Entry 6HJN (electron microscopy, 3.30 A resolution); this record covers chains A and C of the 6 polymer chains in the assembly.

# Chain A (and C)
Protein: Hemagglutinin
From: Influenza A virus (strain A/Duck/Alberta/35/1976 H1N1)
Notes: chain C of this document is another copy of the same molecule, construct and numbering; everything in this record applies to it too
UniProtKB: Q9WCE0 (Q9WCE0_I76A4); the construct lacks a stretch of the UniProt sequence and is renumbered around it, so the offset changes along the chain: 5-42 = UniProt 18-55; 44-49 = UniProt 56-61; 50-133 = UniProt 63-146; 134-326 = UniProt 148-340
Amino-acid sequence (323 residues; row label = number of the first residue in the row; note: 1 number in that range is skipped by the numbering (no residue carries it; nothing is unmodelled there)):
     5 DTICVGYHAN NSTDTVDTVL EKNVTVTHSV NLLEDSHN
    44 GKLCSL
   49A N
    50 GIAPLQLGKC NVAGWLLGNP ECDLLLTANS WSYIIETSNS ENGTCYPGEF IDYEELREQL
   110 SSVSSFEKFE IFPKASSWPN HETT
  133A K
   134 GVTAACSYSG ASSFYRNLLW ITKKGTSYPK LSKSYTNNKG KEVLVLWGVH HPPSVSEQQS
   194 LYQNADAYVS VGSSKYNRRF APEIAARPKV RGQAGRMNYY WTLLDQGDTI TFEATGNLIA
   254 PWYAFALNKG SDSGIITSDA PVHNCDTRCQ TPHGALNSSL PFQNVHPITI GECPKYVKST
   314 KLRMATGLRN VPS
Cystine bridges: Cys-47/Cys-278, Cys-59/Cys-71, Cys-94/Cys-139, Cys-282/Cys-306
Covalent attachments: N-acetylglucosamine (NAG) linked to Asn-15, Asn-91, Asn-290; glycan linked to Asn-27

# Interface between chain A and chain C
Contacting residue pairs (14; chain A residue first):
  Glu-216(A) / Asn-210(C)  hydrogen bond
  Glu-216(A) / Arg-212(C)
  Ile-217(A) / Arg-212(C)  hydrogen bond (backbone-side chain)
  Ala-218(A) / Ser-203(C)
  Ala-218(A) / Glu-246(C)
  Ala-219(A) / Thr-244(C)
  Ala-219(A) / Glu-246(C)  hydrogen bond (backbone-side chain)
  Arg-220(A) / Asn-210(C)
  Pro-221(A) / Gly-205(C)
  Pro-221(A) / Ser-206(C)
  Pro-221(A) / Thr-242(C)
  Pro-221(A) / Thr-244(C)
  Val-223(A) / Ser-207(C)
  Arg-229(A) / Asn-210(C)
Also at the interface, not in a pair above, chain A (9 interface residues in all): His-184

# In short
The chain A/chain C interface involves 9 residues from each chain, with 3 hydrogen bonds. Among the polar
pairs are Glu-216(A)/Asn-210(C), Ile-217(A)/Arg-212(C) and Ala-219(A)/Glu-246(C). Covalently linked
N-acetylglucosamine: at Asn-15(A), Asn-91(A) and Asn-290(A).
Chain A and chain C are both Hemagglutinin (Influenza A virus (strain A/Duck/Alberta/35/1976 H1N1)); the
structure, Structure of Influenza Hemagglutinin ectodomain (A/duck/Alberta/35/76), was determined by electron
microscopy, deposited together with 6HJR.
